Entry 6YM3 (X-ray diffraction, 2.05 A resolution); this record covers chains A and B.

# Chain A (and B)
Name: Phosphatidylinositol 5-phosphate 4-kinase type-2 alpha
Organism: Homo sapiens
Notes: EC 2.7.1.149; chain B of this document is another copy of the same molecule, construct and numbering; everything in this record applies to it too
UniProtKB: P48426 (PI42A_HUMAN); residues 35-405 here = UniProt positions 35-405
Amino-acid sequence (394 residues; row label = number of the first residue in the row):
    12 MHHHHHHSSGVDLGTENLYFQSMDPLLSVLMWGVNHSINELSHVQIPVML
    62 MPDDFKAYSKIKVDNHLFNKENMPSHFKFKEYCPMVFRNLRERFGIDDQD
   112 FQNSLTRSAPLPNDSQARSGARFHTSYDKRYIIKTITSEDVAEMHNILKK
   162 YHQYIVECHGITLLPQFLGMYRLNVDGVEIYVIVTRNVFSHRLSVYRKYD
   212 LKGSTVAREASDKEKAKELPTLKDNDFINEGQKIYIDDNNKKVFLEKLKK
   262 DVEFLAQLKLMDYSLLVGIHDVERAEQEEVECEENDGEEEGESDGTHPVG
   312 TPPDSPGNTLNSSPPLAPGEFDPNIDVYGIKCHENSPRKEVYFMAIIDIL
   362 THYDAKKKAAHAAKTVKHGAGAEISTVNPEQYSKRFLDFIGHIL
Not modelled in the structure: 12-27, 125-132, 294-325, 367-385 (chain B: 12-28, 125-133, 287-327, 368-387)
Modified residues: Asp359 (aspartyl phosphate; PHD)
Differences from the reference sequence: initiating methionine (12); expression tag (13-34)
Residues lining bound ligands: OYZ ((2R)-2-[[3-cyano-2-[4-(2-ethoxyphenyl)phenyl]-5,8-dihydro-1,7-naphthyridin-4-yl]amino]propanoic acid): Phe134, Ile143, Lys145, Ile147, Asp151, Phe178, Ile194, Thr196, Arg197, Asn198, Val199, Phe200, Lys209, Thr232, Leu277, Ile358, Asp359, Leu361
UniProt features mapped onto this chain:
  - region: Val59 to Asp65 (Required for interaction with PIP5K1A)
  - modified residue (N6-acetyllysine): Lys89, Lys145
  - natural variant: Asn251 (N251S: No effect on kinase activity)
  - mutagenesis: Gly131 (G131L: Abolishes catalytic activity; when associated with F-138), Tyr138 (Y138F: Abolishes catalytic activity; when associated with L-131), Asp273 (D273K: Loss of kinase activity. Increases accumulation of lysosomal cholesterol)
Reported in the primary citation:
  - conformationally variable residues (side-chain flip): Phe134, Lys145
  - binding site for OYZ: Val199, Phe200, Lys209, Thr232

# Chain A / chain B interface
Contacting residue pairs - 61 pairs, chain A then chain B:
  Asn28(A) with Ser53(B)
  Leu29(A) with His54(B), hydrogen bond (backbone-side chain)
  Tyr30(A) with His54(B); Gln56(B)
  Phe31(A) with His54(B)
  Trp43(A) with His47(B); Glu51(B), hydrogen bond
  Asn46(A) with His54(B)
  His47(A) with Trp43(B); His47(B)
  Glu51(A) with Trp43(B), hydrogen bond; Asn80(B)
  Leu52(A) with Phe79(B), hydrophobic
  His54(A) with Leu29(B), hydrogen bond (side chain-backbone); Tyr30(B); Phe31(B); Asn46(B); Asn83(B), hydrogen bond (backbone-side chain)
  Val55(A) with Asn80(B)
  Gln56(A) with Tyr30(B); Asn83(B), hydrogen bond
  Asp64(A) with Leu78(B)
  Lys67(A) with His77(B), hydrogen bond (backbone-side chain)
  Ala68(A) with His77(B); Leu78(B)
  Tyr69(A) with Asn76(B); His77(B), hydrogen bond (backbone-backbone); Phe79(B)
  Ser70(A) with Asp75(B); Asn76(B); Phe79(B)
  Lys71(A) with Lys73(B); Val74(B); Asp75(B), hydrogen bond (backbone-backbone)
  Ile72(A) with Ile72(B), hydrophobic; Lys73(B)
  Lys73(A) with Lys71(B); Ile72(B); Lys73(B), hydrogen bond (backbone-backbone)
  Val74(A) with Lys71(B); Ile72(B), hydrophobic
  Asp75(A) with Ser70(B); Lys71(B), hydrogen bond (backbone-backbone)
  Asn76(A) with Tyr69(B); Ser70(B); Lys71(B)
  His77(A) with Lys67(B); Ala68(B); Tyr69(B), hydrogen bond (backbone-backbone)
  Leu78(A) with Asp64(B); Ala68(B)
  Phe79(A) with Leu52(B), hydrophobic; Tyr69(B); Ser70(B); Pro95(B), hydrophobic; Met96(B), hydrophobic
  Asn80(A) with Val55(B)
  Asn83(A) with His54(B); Gln56(B), hydrogen bond
  Pro95(A) with Phe79(B), hydrophobic
  Met96(A) with Phe79(B), hydrophobic
Also at the interface, not in a pair above, chain A (34 interface residues in all): Asn50, Ser53, Asp65, Glu82
Also at the interface, not in a pair above, chain B (32 interface residues in all): Asn50, Asp65

# Summary
34 residues of chain A face 32 of chain B across their interface, with 13 hydrogen bonds. Polar contacts
include Leu29(A)-His54(B), Trp43(A)-Glu51(B) and His54(A)-Asn83(B). Chain A binds compound OYZ. From the
paper: a binding site for OYZ at Val199(A), Phe200(A) and Lys209(A) among others; conformational variability
at Phe134(A) and Lys145(A).
Both chains are Phosphatidylinositol 5-phosphate 4-kinase type-2 alpha (Homo sapiens). Entry 6YM3 (Crystal
structure of Compound 1 with PIP4K2A) was determined by X-ray diffraction, deposited together with 6YM4 and
6YM5.
